Entry 7V83 (electron microscopy, 2.80 A resolution); this record covers chains B and C of the 6 polymer chains in the assembly.

# Chain B (and C)
Molecule: Spike glycoprotein
From: Severe acute respiratory syndrome coronavirus 2
Notes: chain C of this document is another copy of the same molecule, construct and numbering; everything in this record applies to it too
UniProt: P0DTC2 (SPIKE_SARS2); residue numbers follow UniProt; this construct covers 1-1208
Sequence (1283 residues; numbered 1 to 1283; the number before each row is that of its first residue):
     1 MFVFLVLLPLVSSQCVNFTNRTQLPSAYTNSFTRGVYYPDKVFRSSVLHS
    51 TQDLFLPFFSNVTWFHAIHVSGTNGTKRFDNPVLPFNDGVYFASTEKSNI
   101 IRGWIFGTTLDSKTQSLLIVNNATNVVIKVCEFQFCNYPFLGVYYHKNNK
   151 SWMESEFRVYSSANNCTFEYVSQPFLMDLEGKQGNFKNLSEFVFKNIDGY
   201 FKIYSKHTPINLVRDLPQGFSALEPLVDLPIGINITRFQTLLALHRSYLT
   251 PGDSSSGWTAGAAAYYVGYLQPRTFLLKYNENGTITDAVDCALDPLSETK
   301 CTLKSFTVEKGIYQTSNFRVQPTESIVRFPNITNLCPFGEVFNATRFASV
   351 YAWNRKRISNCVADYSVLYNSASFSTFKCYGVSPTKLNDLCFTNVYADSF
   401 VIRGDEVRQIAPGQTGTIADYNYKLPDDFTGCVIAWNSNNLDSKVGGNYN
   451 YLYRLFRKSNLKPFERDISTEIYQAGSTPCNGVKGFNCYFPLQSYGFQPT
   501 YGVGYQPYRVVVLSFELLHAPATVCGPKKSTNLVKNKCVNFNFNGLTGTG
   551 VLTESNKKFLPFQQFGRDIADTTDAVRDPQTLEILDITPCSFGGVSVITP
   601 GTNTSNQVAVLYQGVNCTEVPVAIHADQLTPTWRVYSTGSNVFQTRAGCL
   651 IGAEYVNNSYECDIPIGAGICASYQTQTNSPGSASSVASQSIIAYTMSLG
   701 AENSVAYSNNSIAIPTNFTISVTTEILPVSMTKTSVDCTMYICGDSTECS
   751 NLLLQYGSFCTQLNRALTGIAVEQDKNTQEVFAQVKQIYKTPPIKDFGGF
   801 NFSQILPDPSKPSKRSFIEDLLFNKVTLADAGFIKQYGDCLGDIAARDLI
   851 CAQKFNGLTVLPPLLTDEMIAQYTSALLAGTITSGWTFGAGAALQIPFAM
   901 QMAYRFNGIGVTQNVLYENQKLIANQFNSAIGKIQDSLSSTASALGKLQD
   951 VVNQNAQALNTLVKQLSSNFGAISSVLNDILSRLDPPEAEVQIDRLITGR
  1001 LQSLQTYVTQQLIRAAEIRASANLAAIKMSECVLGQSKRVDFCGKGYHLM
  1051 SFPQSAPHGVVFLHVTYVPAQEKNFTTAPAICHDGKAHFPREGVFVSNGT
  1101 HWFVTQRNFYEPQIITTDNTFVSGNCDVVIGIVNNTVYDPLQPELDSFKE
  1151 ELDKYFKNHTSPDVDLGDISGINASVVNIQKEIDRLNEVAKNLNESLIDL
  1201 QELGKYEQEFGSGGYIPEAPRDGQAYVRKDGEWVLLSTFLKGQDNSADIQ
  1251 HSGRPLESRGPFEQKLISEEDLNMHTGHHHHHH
Unresolved in the structure: 1-13, 67-80, 146-152, 177-186, 248-256, 622-634, 676-690, 828-854, 1147-1283
Sequence notes: variant Phe18 (Leu in P0DTC2), Asn20 (Thr in P0DTC2), Ser26 (Pro in P0DTC2), Tyr138 (Asp in P0DTC2), Ser190 (Arg in P0DTC2), Thr417 (Lys in P0DTC2), Lys484 (Glu in P0DTC2), Tyr501 (Asn in P0DTC2), Gly614 (Asp in P0DTC2), Tyr655 (His in P0DTC2), Ile1027 (Thr in P0DTC2); engineered mutation Gly682 (Arg in P0DTC2), Ser683 (Arg in P0DTC2), Ser685 (Arg in P0DTC2), Pro986 (Lys in P0DTC2), Pro987 (Val in P0DTC2); expression tag (1209-1283)
Swiss-Prot annotation at these positions:
  - region: Asn280 to Cys301 (Putative superantigen), Arg403 to Asp405 (Integrin-binding motif), Asn448 to Phe456 (Immunodominant HLA epitope recognized by the CD8+), Pro681, Ala684 (Putative superantigen), Ser816 to Tyr837 (Fusion peptide 1), Lys835 to Phe855 (Fusion peptide 2), Asp1163 to Glu1202 (Heptad repeat 2)
  - site: Arg815, Ser816 (Cleavage)
  - glycosylation: Asn17 (N-linked (GlcNAc...) (complex) asparagine), Asn61 (N-linked (GlcNAc...) (hybrid) asparagine), Asn74 (N-linked (GlcNAc...) (complex) asparagine), Asn122 (N-linked (GlcNAc...) (hybrid) asparagine), Asn149 (N-linked (GlcNAc...) (complex) asparagine), Asn165 (N-linked (GlcNAc...) (complex) asparagine), Asn234 (N-linked (GlcNAc...) (high mannose) asparagine), Asn282 (N-linked (GlcNAc...) (complex) asparagine), Thr323 (O-linked (GalNAc) threonine), Ser325 (O-linked (HexNAc...) serine), Asn331 (N-linked (GlcNAc...) (complex) asparagine), Asn343 (N-linked (GlcNAc...) (complex) asparagine), Asn603 (N-linked (GlcNAc...) (hybrid) asparagine), Asn616 (N-linked (GlcNAc...) (complex) asparagine), Asn657 (N-linked (GlcNAc...) (complex) asparagine), Thr676 (O-linked (GlcNAc...) threonine), Thr678 (O-linked (GlcNAc...) threonine), Asn709 (N-linked (GlcNAc...) (high mannose) asparagine), Asn717 (N-linked (GlcNAc...) (hybrid) asparagine), Asn801 (N-linked (GlcNAc...) (hybrid) asparagine) and 6 more in UniProt
  - natural variant: Leu5 (L5F: In strain: Iota/B.1.526), Ser13 (S13I: In strain: Epsilon/B.1.427/B.1.429), Phe18 (L18F: In strain: Beta/B.1.351, Gamma/P.1 and 1 more; this construct carries the variant), Thr19 (T19I: In strain: Omicron/BQ.1.1, Omicron/XBB.1.5 and 1 more; T19R: In strain: Delta/B.1.617.2, Omicron/BA.2 and 4 more), Asn20 (T20N: In strain: Gamma/P.1; this construct carries the variant), Leu24 to Ala27 (sequence variant, change not given here; In strain: Omicron/BA.2, Omicron/BA.2.12.1 and 6 more), Ser26 (P26S: In strain: Gamma/P.1; this construct carries the variant), Gln52 (Q52H: In strain: Omicron/EG.5.1), Ala67 (A67V: In strain: Eta/B.1.525, Omicron/BA.1), His69 to Val70 (deletion: In strain: Alpha/B.1.1.7, Eta/B.1.525 and 5 more), Gly75 (G75V: In strain: Lambda/C.37), Thr76 (T76I: In strain: Lambda/C.37), 82 further natural variant entries in UniProt
  - mutagenesis: His69 to Val70 (Increased incorporation of cleaved spike into virions), Asn121 (N121Q: Partial loss of biliverdin affinity), Asn234 (N234Q: Increased resistance to neutralizing antibodies), Asn331 (N331Q: Reduced viral infectivity), Asn343 (N343Q: Reduced viral infectivity), Leu452 (L452R: Increased resistance to neutralizing antibodies. Decreases HLA binding to NF9 epitope. Increased binding affinity to human ACE2), Tyr453 (Y453F: Decreased HLA binding to NF9 epitope. Increased binding affinity to human ACE2), Ala475 (A475V: Increased resistance to neutralizing antibodies), Val483 (V483A: Increased resistance to neutralizing antibodies), Phe490 (F490L: Increased resistance to neutralizing antibodies and human covalescent sera neutralization), Gln493 (Q493N: Reduced host ACE2-binding affinity in vitro; Q493Y: Reduced host ACE2-binding affinity in vitro), His519 (H519P: Increased resistance to human covalescent sera neutralization), 8 further mutagenesis entries in UniProt
Cystine bridges: Cys15-Cys136, Cys131-Cys166, Cys291-Cys301, Cys336-Cys361, Cys379-Cys432, Cys391-Cys525, Cys480-Cys488, Cys538-Cys590, Cys662-Cys671, Cys738-Cys760, Cys743-Cys749, Cys1032-Cys1043, Cys1082-Cys1126
Glycans and other covalent adducts: N-acetylglucosamine (NAG) linked to Asn20, Asn61, Asn122, Asn165, Asn188, Asn234, Asn282, Asn331, Asn343, Asn603, Asn616, Asn657, Asn709, Asn717, Asn801, Asn1074, Asn1098, Asn1134

# Interface between chain B and chain C
Pairs across the interface (100; chain B residue first):
  Asn317(B) - Asp737(C)
  Arg319(B) - Asp737(C)  salt bridge
  Arg319(B) - Asp745(C)  salt bridge
  Arg357(B) - Thr167(C)
  Asn360(B) - Phe168(C)
  Pro521(B) - Tyr200(C)  hydrophobic
  Pro521(B) - Pro230(C)
  Lys558(B) - Phe43(C)
  Phe559(B) - Phe43(C)  hydrophobic
  Leu560(B) - Asn282(C)
  Leu560(B) - Thr284(C)
  Phe562(B) - Tyr38(C)  hydrophobic
  Phe562(B) - Lys41(C)
  Phe562(B) - Pro225(C)  hydrophobic
  Gln563(B) - Lys41(C)
  Gln563(B) - Phe43(C)
  Gln564(B) - Lys41(C)  hydrogen bond (backbone-backbone)
  Phe565(B) - Lys41(C)
  Phe565(B) - Val42(C)
  Phe565(B) - Phe43(C)  hydrogen bond (backbone-backbone)
  Gly566(B) - Phe43(C)
  Arg567(B) - Val42(C)
  Arg567(B) - Phe43(C)  hydrogen bond (backbone-backbone)
  Ile569(B) - Val47(C)  hydrophobic
  Ala570(B) - Val963(C)  hydrophobic
  Phe592(B) - Met740(C)  hydrophobic
  Phe592(B) - Gly857(C)
  Phe592(B) - Thr859(C)
  Pro665(B) - Leu864(C)  hydrophobic
  Ala668(B) - Pro863(C)  hydrogen bond (backbone-backbone)
  Ala668(B) - Leu864(C)
  Ala668(B) - Thr866(C)
  Gly669(B) - Leu864(C)  hydrogen bond (backbone-backbone)
  Gly669(B) - Met869(C)
  Leu699(B) - Ile788(C)  hydrophobic
  Leu699(B) - Met869(C)
  Leu699(B) - Gln872(C)
  Leu699(B) - Tyr873(C)
  Ala701(B) - Ile788(C)  hydrogen bond (backbone-backbone)
  Glu702(B) - Ile788(C)
  Glu702(B) - Lys790(C)  salt bridge
  Asn703(B) - Gln787(C)
  Asn703(B) - Ile788(C)  hydrogen bond (backbone-backbone)
  Asn703(B) - Tyr789(C)
  Asn703(B) - Lys790(C)
  Ser704(B) - Lys790(C)
  Val705(B) - Thr883(C)
  Ala706(B) - Gln895(C)
  Tyr707(B) - Pro792(C)  hydrophobic
  Tyr707(B) - Asp796(C)
  Tyr707(B) - Phe797(C)
  Tyr707(B) - Thr883(C)
  Tyr707(B) - Ile896(C)
  Tyr707(B) - Pro897(C)
  Tyr707(B) - Phe898(C)  hydrogen bond (side chain-backbone)
  Asn709(B) - Pro897(C)
  Ser711(B) - Gln895(C)
  Ser711(B) - Pro897(C)
  Ile712(B) - Gln895(C)
  Ile712(B) - Ile896(C)  hydrophobic
  Ala713(B) - Leu894(C)  hydrophobic
  Ala713(B) - Gln895(C)
  Pro715(B) - Leu894(C)  hydrophobic
  Gln957(B) - Arg765(C)
  Thr961(B) - Ser758(C)
  Thr961(B) - Gln762(C)
  Gln965(B) - Gly757(C)
  Gln965(B) - Ser758(C)
  Gln965(B) - Phe759(C)
  Ser968(B) - Tyr756(C)
  Ser968(B) - Gly757(C)
  Asn969(B) - Gln755(C)
  Phe970(B) - Gln755(C)  hydrogen bond (backbone-backbone)
  Phe970(B) - Phe759(C)  hydrophobic
  Arg995(B) - Asp994(C)  salt bridge
  Ile1013(B) - Ile1013(C)  hydrophobic
  Glu1017(B) - Arg1019(C)
  Arg1039(B) - Glu1031(C)  salt bridge
  Arg1039(B) - Arg1039(C)
  Val1040(B) - Ser1030(C)  hydrogen bond (backbone-side chain)
  Val1040(B) - Glu1031(C)
  Asp1041(B) - Ser1030(C)
  Glu1072(B) - Ala892(C)
  Glu1072(B) - Leu894(C)
  Thr1077(B) - Met900(C)
  Ala1078(B) - Met900(C)
  Pro1079(B) - Met900(C)  hydrophobic
  Pro1079(B) - Tyr917(C)
  Phe1089(B) - Gln913(C)
  Phe1089(B) - Tyr917(C)  hydrophobic
  Pro1090(B) - Gln913(C)
  Val1094(B) - Tyr904(C)
  Arg1107(B) - Tyr904(C)
  Arg1107(B) - Asn907(C)
  Arg1107(B) - Gln913(C)
  Ser1123(B) - Asn914(C)  hydrogen bond
  Ser1123(B) - Glu918(C)  hydrogen bond
  Ile1130(B) - Gln920(C)
  Ile1130(B) - Lys921(C)
  Gln1142(B) - Glu1144(C)  hydrogen bond
Other interface residues (no listed pair), chain B (78 interface residues in all): Asp568, Asp571, Pro589, Gly667, Thr696, Met697, Gly700, Ser708, Gly971, Gln1002, Ser1003, Thr1006, Thr1009, Gln1010, Gly1046, Tyr1047, Asn1074, Gly1093, Phe1121, Val1128, Val1129, Leu1141
Other interface residues (no listed pair), chain C (80 interface residues in all): Asp40, Arg44, Gly199, Glu224, Gly283, Lys786, Phe855, Leu858, Leu865, Trp886, Gly889, Ala890, Ser967, Gln1002, Gln1005, Thr1009, Leu1012, Leu1034, Gly1035

# Summary
78 residues of chain B face 80 of chain C across their interface, with 13 hydrogen bonds and 5 salt bridges.
Polar pairs include Arg319(B)-Asp737(C), Arg319(B)-Asp745(C) and Glu702(B)-Lys790(C). Covalently linked
N-acetylglucosamine: at Asn20(B), Asn61(B), Asn122(B), Asn165(B), Asn188(B) and Asn234(B) and 12 more.
Chain B and chain C are both Spike glycoprotein (Severe acute respiratory syndrome coronavirus 2); the
structure, Cryo-EM structure of SARS-CoV-2 S-Gamma variant (P.1) in complex with Angiotensin-converting enzyme
2 (ACE2) ectodomain, three ..., was determined by electron microscopy.
